Entry 6AHH (X-ray diffraction, 2.10 A resolution); this record covers chain A.

Chain A:
Protein: Lysozyme C
Source organism: Gallus gallus
Notes: EC 3.2.1.17
Reference sequence: P00698 (LYSC_CHICK); residues 1-129 here correspond to UniProt positions 19-147 (UniProt number = residue number + 18)
Amino-acid sequence (129 residues; numbered 1 to 129; the number before each row is that of its first residue):
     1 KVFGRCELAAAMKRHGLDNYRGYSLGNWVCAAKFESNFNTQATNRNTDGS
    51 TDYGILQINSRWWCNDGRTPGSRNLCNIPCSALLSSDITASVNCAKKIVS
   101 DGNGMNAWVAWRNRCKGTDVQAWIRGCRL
Cystine bridges: C6-C127, C30-C115, C64-C80, C76-C94
Ion coordination: Na+: S60, C64, S72, R73
Small-molecule neighbours:
  - 2-phenyl-ethanol (PEL), molecule 1: R5, A122, W123
  - 2-phenyl-ethanol (PEL), molecule 2: K33, F34, E35, S36, N37
  - s-1,2-propanediol (PGO): L56, Q57, I58, N59, W63, I98, A107, W108
Curated features (UniProtKB/Swiss-Prot):
  - active site: E35, D52
  - binding site (substrate): D101

Summary:
Ligands of chain A: s-1,2-propanediol and 2-phenyl-ethanol. S60, C64, S72 and R73 coordinate Na+. UniProt
lists active-site residues E35 and D52 and substrate-binding residue D101.
Chain A is Lysozyme C (Gallus gallus); the structure, Crystal Structure of HEWL in complex with Phenylethyl
alcohol (in the aroma form) after 5 hours ..., was determined by X-ray diffraction, deposited together with
6AHL and 6AC2.
